PDB entry 8CEK | X-ray diffraction, 2.15 A resolution | chains A and B

== Chain A (and B) ==
Name: Succinate-semialdehyde dehydrogenase (acetylating)
From: Clostridium kluyveri
Notes: EC 1.2.1.76; chain B of this document is another copy of the same molecule, construct and numbering; everything in this record applies to it too
UniProtKB: P38947 (SUCD_CLOK5); residues 1-453 here = UniProt positions 1-453
Amino-acid sequence (453 residues; numbered 1 to 453; the number before each row is that of its first residue):
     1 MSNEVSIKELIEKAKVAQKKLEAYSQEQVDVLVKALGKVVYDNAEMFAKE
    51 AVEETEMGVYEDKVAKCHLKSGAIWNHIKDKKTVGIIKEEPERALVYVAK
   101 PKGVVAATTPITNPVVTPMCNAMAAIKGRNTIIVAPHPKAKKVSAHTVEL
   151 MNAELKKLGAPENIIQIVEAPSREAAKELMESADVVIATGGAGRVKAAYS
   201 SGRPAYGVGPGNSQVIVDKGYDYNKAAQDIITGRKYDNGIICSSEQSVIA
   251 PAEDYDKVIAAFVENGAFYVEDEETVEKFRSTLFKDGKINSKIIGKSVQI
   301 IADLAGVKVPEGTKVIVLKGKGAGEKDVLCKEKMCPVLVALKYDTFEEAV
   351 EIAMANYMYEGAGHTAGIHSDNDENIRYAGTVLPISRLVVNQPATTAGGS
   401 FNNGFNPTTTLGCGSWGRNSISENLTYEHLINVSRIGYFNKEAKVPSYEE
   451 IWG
Unresolved in the structure: 1-4
Swiss-Prot annotation at these positions:
  - active site: Cys-242
  - binding site (NADP(+)): Ala-188 to Gly-193
Ligand contacts: NADP (NAP; NADP nicotinamide-adenine-dinucleotide phosphate): Pro-110, Ile-111, Thr-112, Asn-113, His-137, Pro-138, Ser-172, Thr-189, Gly-190, Gly-191, Gly-193, Arg-194, Val-208, Gly-209, Pro-210, Gly-211, Cys-242, Glu-332, Met-334, His-364, Thr-409, Thr-410, Leu-411
From the paper describing this entry:
  - mutagenesis - K66R, T112F: decreased catalytic activity
  - mutagenesis - K70R (from 16 to 2%): decreased catalytic activity on mesaconyl-C1-CoA
  - mutagenesis - K70R/S243N, S243N: abolished catalytic activity
  - mutagenesis - K66R/K70R, K70R/S243N: abolished expression

== Interface between chain A and chain B ==
Pairs across the interface - 133 pairs, chain A then chain B:
  Lys-34(A) with Trp-452(B), hydrogen bond (side chain-backbone); Gly-453(B)
  Gly-37(A) with Trp-452(B)
  Lys-38(A) with Tyr-448(B), hydrogen bond; Trp-452(B)
  Tyr-41(A) with Tyr-448(B), hydrophobic; Trp-452(B)
  Asp-42(A) with Tyr-448(B), hydrogen bond
  Ser-71(A) with Trp-452(B)
  Gly-72(A) with Ile-451(B); Trp-452(B)
  Trp-75(A) with Ile-451(B); Trp-452(B), hydrophobic
  Ile-86(A) with Arg-377(B); Thr-381(B)
  Glu-89(A) with Arg-377(B), salt bridge
  Arg-93(A) with Gly-404(B), hydrogen bond (side chain-backbone); Asn-406(B), hydrogen bond
  Leu-95(A) with Gly-404(B)
  Val-96(A) with Arg-377(B)
  Val-98(A) with Gly-380(B); Thr-381(B)
  Lys-100(A) with Gly-380(B), hydrogen bond (side chain-backbone); Thr-381(B), hydrogen bond (side chain-backbone); Val-382(B); Leu-383(B), hydrogen bond (side chain-backbone); Ile-385(B); Trp-416(B)
  Lys-102(A) with Ser-415(B), hydrogen bond (backbone-side chain)
  Tyr-199(A) with Tyr-199(B); Ser-200(B); Ser-201(B); Gly-202(B), hydrogen bond (backbone-backbone)
  Ser-200(A) with Tyr-199(B); Ser-200(B); Gly-202(B)
  Ser-201(A) with Tyr-199(B)
  Gly-202(A) with Tyr-199(B), hydrogen bond (backbone-backbone); Ser-200(B)
  Arg-203(A) with Arg-418(B)
  Pro-204(A) with Asn-419(B); Ser-420(B)
  Asp-373(A) with Tyr-438(B), hydrogen bond
  Ile-376(A) with Ile-436(B), hydrophobic; Tyr-438(B)
  Arg-377(A) with Ile-86(B); Glu-89(B), salt bridge; Val-96(B)
  Gly-380(A) with Lys-100(B), hydrogen bond (backbone-side chain)
  Thr-381(A) with Lys-100(B)
  Leu-383(A) with Lys-100(B), hydrogen bond (backbone-side chain)
  Ile-385(A) with Lys-100(B), hydrogen bond (backbone-side chain); Ser-434(B), hydrogen bond (backbone-side chain)
  Ser-386(A) with Ser-434(B); Arg-435(B), hydrogen bond (backbone-backbone)
  Arg-387(A) with Arg-435(B)
  Leu-388(A) with Arg-435(B), hydrogen bond (backbone-backbone); Ile-436(B); Gly-437(B), hydrogen bond (backbone-backbone)
  Val-390(A) with Ile-436(B), hydrophobic; Gly-437(B), hydrogen bond (backbone-backbone); Phe-439(B)
  Gln-392(A) with Gly-437(B), hydrogen bond (side chain-backbone); Tyr-438(B), hydrogen bond (side chain-backbone); Phe-439(B)
  Phe-401(A) with Ala-443(B); Pro-446(B), hydrophobic
  Asn-402(A) with Phe-439(B); Asn-440(B), hydrogen bond (backbone-backbone); Ala-443(B)
  Asn-403(A) with Tyr-438(B)
  Gly-404(A) with Arg-93(B), hydrogen bond (backbone-side chain); Leu-95(B)
  Phe-405(A) with Arg-435(B); Gly-437(B)
  Asn-406(A) with Arg-93(B), hydrogen bond
  Gly-414(A) with Asn-432(B)
  Ser-415(A) with Lys-102(B), hydrogen bond (side chain-backbone); Asn-432(B), hydrogen bond
  Trp-416(A) with Lys-100(B); Asn-432(B); Ser-434(B)
  Arg-418(A) with Arg-203(B)
  Asn-419(A) with Pro-204(B)
  Ser-420(A) with Pro-204(B); Tyr-206(B)
  Ser-422(A) with Asn-432(B); Val-433(B), hydrogen bond (side chain-backbone)
  Glu-423(A) with Arg-435(B), salt bridge
  Asn-432(A) with Gly-414(B); Ser-415(B), hydrogen bond; Trp-416(B); Ser-422(B)
  Val-433(A) with Ser-422(B), hydrogen bond (backbone-side chain)
  Ser-434(A) with Ile-385(B), hydrogen bond (side chain-backbone); Ser-386(B)
  Arg-435(A) with Ser-386(B), hydrogen bond (backbone-backbone); Arg-387(B); Leu-388(B), hydrogen bond (backbone-backbone); Phe-405(B); Glu-423(B), salt bridge
  Ile-436(A) with Ile-376(B), hydrophobic; Leu-388(B); Val-390(B), hydrophobic
  Gly-437(A) with Leu-388(B), hydrogen bond (backbone-backbone); Val-390(B), hydrogen bond (backbone-backbone); Gln-392(B), hydrogen bond (backbone-side chain); Phe-405(B)
  Tyr-438(A) with Asp-373(B), hydrogen bond; Ile-376(B); Gln-392(B), hydrogen bond (backbone-side chain); Asn-402(B); Asn-403(B)
  Phe-439(A) with Val-390(B); Gln-392(B); Asn-402(B)
  Asn-440(A) with Asn-402(B), hydrogen bond (backbone-backbone)
  Ala-443(A) with Phe-401(B); Asn-402(B)
  Pro-446(A) with Phe-401(B)
  Tyr-448(A) with Lys-38(B), hydrogen bond; Tyr-41(B), hydrophobic; Asp-42(B), hydrogen bond
  Ile-451(A) with Gly-72(B); Trp-75(B)
  Trp-452(A) with Lys-34(B), hydrogen bond (backbone-side chain); Gly-37(B); Lys-38(B); Tyr-41(B); Ser-71(B); Gly-72(B); Trp-75(B), hydrophobic
  Gly-453(A) with Lys-34(B), hydrogen bond (backbone-side chain)
Interface residues without a listed pair, chain A (72 interface residues in all): His-77, Lys-79, Gly-85, Pro-101, Asp-184, Lys-196, Tyr-206, Val-389, Asn-391
Interface residues without a listed pair, chain B (72 interface residues in all): His-77, Val-98, Pro-101, Asp-184, Lys-196, Val-389, Asn-391, Glu-450

== Overview ==
Chain A and chain B each contribute 72 residues to their interface; the contacts include 43 hydrogen bonds and
4 salt bridges. Polar contacts include Glu-89(A)/Arg-377(B), Glu-423(A)/Arg-435(B) and Lys-34(A)/Trp-452(B).
From the paper: K66R and T112F of chain A reduce catalytic activity; K70R/S243N and S243N of chain A abolish
catalytic activity; 6 substitutions were tested in all.
Both chains are Succinate-semialdehyde dehydrogenase (acetylating) (Clostridium kluyveri). Entry 8CEK
(Succinyl-CoA Reductase from Clostridium kluyveri (SucD) with NADPH) was determined by X-ray diffraction
together with 8CEI and 8CEJ from the same study.
